Entry 8VAV (electron microscopy, 3.13 A resolution); this record covers chains A and B of the 8 polymer chains in the assembly.

Chain A (and B):
Protein: Calcium-activated potassium channel subunit alpha-1
From: Homo sapiens
Notes: chain B of this document is another copy of the same molecule, construct and numbering; everything in this record applies to it too
UniProtKB: Q12791 (KCMA1_HUMAN), isoform Q12791-5; residues 1-1056 here correspond to UniProt positions 66-1121 (UniProt number = residue number + 65)
Amino-acid sequence (1065 residues; each row starts with the number of its first residue):
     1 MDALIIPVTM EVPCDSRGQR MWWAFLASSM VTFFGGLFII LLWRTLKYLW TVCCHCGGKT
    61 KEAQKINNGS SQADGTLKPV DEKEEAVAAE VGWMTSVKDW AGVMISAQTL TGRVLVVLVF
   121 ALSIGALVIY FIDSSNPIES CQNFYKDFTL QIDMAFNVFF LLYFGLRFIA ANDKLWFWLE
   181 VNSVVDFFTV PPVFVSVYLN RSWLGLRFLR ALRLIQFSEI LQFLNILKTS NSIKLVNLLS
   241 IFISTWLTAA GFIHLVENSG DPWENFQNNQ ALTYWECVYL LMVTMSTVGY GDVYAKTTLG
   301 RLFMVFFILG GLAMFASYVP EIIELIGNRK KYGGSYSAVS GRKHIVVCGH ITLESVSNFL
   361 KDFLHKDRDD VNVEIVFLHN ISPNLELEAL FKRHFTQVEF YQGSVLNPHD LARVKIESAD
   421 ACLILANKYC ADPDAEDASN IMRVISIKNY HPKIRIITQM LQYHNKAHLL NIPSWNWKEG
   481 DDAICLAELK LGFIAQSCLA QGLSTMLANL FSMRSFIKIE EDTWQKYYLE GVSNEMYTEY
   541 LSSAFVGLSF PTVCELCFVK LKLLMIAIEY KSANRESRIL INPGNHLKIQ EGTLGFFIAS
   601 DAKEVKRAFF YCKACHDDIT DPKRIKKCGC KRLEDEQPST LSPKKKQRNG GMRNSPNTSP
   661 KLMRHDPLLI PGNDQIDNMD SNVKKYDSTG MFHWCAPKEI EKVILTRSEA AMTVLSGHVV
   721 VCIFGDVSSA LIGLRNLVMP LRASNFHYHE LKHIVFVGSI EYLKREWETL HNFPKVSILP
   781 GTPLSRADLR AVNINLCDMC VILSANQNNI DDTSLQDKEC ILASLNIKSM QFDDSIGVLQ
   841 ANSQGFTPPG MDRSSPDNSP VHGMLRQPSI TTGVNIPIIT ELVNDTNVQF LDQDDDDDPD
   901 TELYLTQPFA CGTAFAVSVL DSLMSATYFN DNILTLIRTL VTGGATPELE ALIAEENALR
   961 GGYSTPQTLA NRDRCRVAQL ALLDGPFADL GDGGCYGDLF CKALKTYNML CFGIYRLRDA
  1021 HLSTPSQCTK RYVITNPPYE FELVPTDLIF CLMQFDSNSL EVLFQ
Disordered / not traced: 1-11, 47-92, 329-1065
Differences from the reference sequence: expression tag (1057-1065)
Bound ions: K+ site 1: Thr287, Val288 (shared with Thr287(B), Val288(B) of chain B; 2 residues of chain C; 2 residues of chain D); K+ site 2: Thr287 (shared with Thr287(B) of chain B; 1 residue of chain C; 1 residue of chain D); K+ site 3: Val288, Gly289 (shared with Val288(B), Gly289(B) of chain B; 2 residues of chain C; 2 residues of chain D); K+ site 4: Gly289, Tyr290 (shared with Gly289(B), Tyr290(B) of chain B; 2 residues of chain C; 2 residues of chain D)
Ligand contacts:
  - Digitonin (AJP), molecule 1: Trp22, Trp23, Ala27, Met30
  - Digitonin (AJP), molecule 2: Leu37, Leu41, Arg44, Leu175, Trp176
  - Digitonin (AJP), molecule 3: Met104, Thr111, Leu115, Phe159, Leu162
  - Digitonin (AJP), molecule 4: Ala121, Leu122, Gly125, Val128, Ile129, Ile132, Lys146, Asp147, Phe148, Thr149, Ile152, Phe156
  - Digitonin (AJP), molecule 5: Phe131, Ile132, Ser135, Trp275
  - Digitonin (AJP), molecule 6: Val181, Leu212, Ile215, Glu219, Asn237, Ile241, Thr245, Thr248, Phe252, Phe307, Tyr318
  - Digitonin (AJP), molecule 7: Trp263, Leu299, Leu302
  - Digitonin (AJP), molecule 8: Leu312, Phe315, Ala316, Val319, Ile323
  - Digitonin (AJP), molecule 9: Phe315, Val319, Ile323, Gly327, Asn328
Swiss-Prot annotation at these positions:
  - region: Leu491 to Phe511 (Segment S7), Leu548 to Ile568 (Segment S8), Cys612 to His616 (Heme-binding motif)
  - motif: Thr287 to Tyr290 (Selectivity for potassium)
  - binding site (Mg(2+)): Glu374, Gln397, Glu399
  - lipidation (S-palmitoyl cysteine): Cys53, Cys54, Cys56

Interface between chain A and chain B:
Residue-residue contacts (18; chain A residue first):
  Leu280(A) with Tyr290(B), hydrophobic
  Thr284(A) with Tyr290(B), hydrogen bond
  Thr287(A) with Ser286(B); Thr287(B)
  Val288(A) with Val288(B)
  Gly289(A) with Val288(B); Gly289(B); Tyr290(B)
  Tyr290(A) with Tyr290(B)
  Gly291(A) with Tyr290(B)
  Tyr294(A) with Asp292(B)
  Arg301(A) with Glu276(B), salt bridge; Tyr279(B)
  Met304(A) with Tyr290(B)
  Val305(A) with Tyr279(B), hydrophobic; Met282(B), hydrophobic
  Ile308(A) with Ser286(B)
  Leu309(A) with Met282(B), hydrophobic
Also at the interface, not in a pair above, chain B (11 interface residues in all): Trp246, Val293

Overview:
13 residues of chain A face 11 of chain B across their interface; the contacts include 1 hydrogen bond and 1
salt bridge. Polar contacts include Arg301(A)-Glu276(B) and Thr284(A)-Tyr290(B). Bound to chain A: 9 copies of
Digitonin. UniProt lists 3 Mg2+-binding residues on chain A.
Both chains are Calcium-activated potassium channel subunit alpha-1 (Homo sapiens). Entry 8VAV (Human Slo1 -
human LRRC26 in presence of EDTA - GR masked) was determined by electron microscopy.
